PDB entry 4WSF | X-ray diffraction, 1.50 A resolution | chains A and B

Chain A:
Protein: Serine/threonine-protein phosphatase 4 regulatory subunit 3
Source organism: Drosophila melanogaster
UniProt: Q9VFS5 (PP4R3_DROME); residue numbers follow UniProt; this construct covers 2-123
Amino-acid sequence (122 residues; each row starts with the number of its first residue):
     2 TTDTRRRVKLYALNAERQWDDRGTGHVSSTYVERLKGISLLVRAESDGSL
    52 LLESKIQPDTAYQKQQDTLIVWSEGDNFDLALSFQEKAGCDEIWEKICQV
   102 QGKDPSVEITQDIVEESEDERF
Disordered / not traced: 2-3, 115-123
Reported in the primary citation:
  - binding site for Cenp-C (chain B): Gln-66 to Thr-69
  - conformationally variable residues (side-chain flip): Tyr-12

Chain B:
Protein: Cenp-C
UniProt: Q9VHP9 (Q9VHP9_DROME); residues 1048-1066 here = UniProt positions 1048-1066
Amino-acid sequence (19 residues; each row starts with the number of its first residue):
  1048 PDESSADVVFKKPLAPAPR
Disordered / not traced: 1048-1054, 1066
Reported in the primary citation:
  - specificity-determining residues: Phe-1057, Pro-1060

Interface between chain A and chain B:
Pairs across the interface (28):
  Arg-8(A) / Phe-1057(B)
  Val-9(A) / Phe-1057(B)
  Lys-10(A) / Phe-1057(B)
  Tyr-12(A) / Lys-1058(B)
  Tyr-12(A) / Lys-1059(B)
  Leu-14(A) / Pro-1063(B)  hydrophobic
  Arg-18(A) / Pro-1063(B)
  Trp-20(A) / Lys-1059(B)  hydrogen bond (backbone-side chain)
  Trp-20(A) / Pro-1060(B)
  Trp-20(A) / Pro-1063(B)  hydrophobic
  Gln-64(A) / Ala-1064(B)
  Gln-64(A) / Pro-1065(B)
  Gln-66(A) / Leu-1061(B)
  Gln-66(A) / Ala-1062(B)  hydrogen bond (side chain-backbone)
  Gln-67(A) / Lys-1058(B)  hydrogen bond (backbone-side chain)
  Gln-67(A) / Lys-1059(B)
  Thr-69(A) / Lys-1058(B)  hydrogen bond
  Leu-70(A) / Lys-1058(B)
  Leu-70(A) / Lys-1059(B)
  Leu-70(A) / Pro-1060(B)  hydrophobic
  Val-72(A) / Ala-1064(B)
  Trp-73(A) / Ala-1064(B)  hydrophobic
  Asp-80(A) / Pro-1063(B)
  Ala-82(A) / Pro-1060(B)  hydrophobic
  Ser-84(A) / Phe-1057(B)
  Ser-84(A) / Lys-1058(B)  hydrogen bond (side chain-backbone)
  Gln-86(A) / Val-1056(B)
  Gln-86(A) / Phe-1057(B)
Interface residues without a listed pair, chain A (23 interface residues in all): Thr-25, Ala-62, Ser-74, Phe-85, Ile-110
The authors on this interface:
  - pairs named by the authors: Trp-20(A)/Pro-1060(B), Leu-70(A)/Pro-1060(B)
  - interface residues, chain A: Gln-66(A)
  - interface residues, chain B: Phe-1057(B)

Overview:
23 residues of chain A and 10 residues of chain B are in contact; the contacts include 5 hydrogen bonds. Polar
pairs include Trp-20(A)/Lys-1059(B), Gln-66(A)/Ala-1062(B) and Gln-67(A)/Lys-1058(B). The authors report
contacts between Trp-20(A) and Pro-1060(B) and Leu-70(A) and Pro-1060(B). From the paper: a binding site for
Cenp-C (chain B) at Gln-66(A); interface residues Gln-66(A) and Phe-1057(B).
Here chain A is Serine/threonine-protein phosphatase 4 regulatory subunit 3 (Drosophila melanogaster) and
chain B is Cenp-C. Entry 4WSF (Falafel EVH1 domain bound to CENP-C FIM) was determined by X-ray diffraction.
